6EVZ - chains A and B of the 12 polymer chains in the assembly; structure by electron microscopy, 3.80 A resolution.

# Chain A
Protein: Tubulin alpha-1B chain
Organism: Sus scrofa
UniProtKB: Q2XVP4 (TBA1B_PIG); residue numbers follow UniProt; this construct covers 1-451
Amino-acid sequence (451 residues; numbered 1 to 451; the number before each row is that of its first residue):
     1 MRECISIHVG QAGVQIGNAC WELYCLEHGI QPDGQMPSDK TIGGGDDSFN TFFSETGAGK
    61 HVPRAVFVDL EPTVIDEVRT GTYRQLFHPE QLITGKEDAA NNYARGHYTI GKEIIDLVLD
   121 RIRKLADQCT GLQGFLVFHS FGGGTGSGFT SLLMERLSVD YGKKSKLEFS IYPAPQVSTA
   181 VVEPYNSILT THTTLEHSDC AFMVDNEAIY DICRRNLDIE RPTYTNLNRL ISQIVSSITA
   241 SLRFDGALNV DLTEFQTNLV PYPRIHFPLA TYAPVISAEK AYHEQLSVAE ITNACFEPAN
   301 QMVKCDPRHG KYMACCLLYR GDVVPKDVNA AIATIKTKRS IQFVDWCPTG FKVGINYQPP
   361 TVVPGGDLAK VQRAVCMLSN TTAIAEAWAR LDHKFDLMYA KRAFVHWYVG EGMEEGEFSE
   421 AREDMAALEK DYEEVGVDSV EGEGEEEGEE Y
Not modelled in the structure: 38-46, 442-451
Residues lining bound ligands: GTP (guanosine-5'-triphosphate): Gly10, Gln11, Ala12, Gln15, Ile16, Asp69, Glu71, Asp98, Ala99, Ala100, Asn101, Ser140, Gly142, Gly143, Gly144, Thr145, Gly146, Ile171, Thr179, Glu183, Asn206, Tyr224, Asn228, Ile231
Swiss-Prot annotation at these positions:
  - motif: Met1 to Cys4 (MREC motif)
  - active site: Glu254
  - binding site (GTP): Gly10, Gln11, Ala12, Gln15, Glu71, Ala99, Ser140, Gly143, Gly144, Thr145, Gly146, Thr179, Glu183, Asn206, Tyr224, Asn228, Leu252
  - binding site (Mg(2+)): Glu71
  - site: Tyr451 (Involved in polymerization)
  - modified residue: Lys40 (N6,N6,N6-trimethyllysine), Ser48 (Phosphoserine), Ser232 (Phosphoserine), Tyr282 (3'-nitrotyrosine), Arg339 (Omega-N-methylarginine), Ser439 (Phosphoserine), Glu443 (5-glutamyl polyglutamate), Glu445 (5-glutamyl polyglutamate), Tyr451 (3'-nitrotyrosine)
  - cross-link (Glycyl lysine isopeptide (Lys-Gly)): Lys326 (interchain with G-Cter in ubiquitin), Lys370 (interchain with G-Cter in ubiquitin)
From the paper describing this entry:
  - conformationally variable residues: Gly57

# Chain B
Protein: Tubulin beta chain
Organism: Sus scrofa
UniProtKB: P02554 (TBB_PIG); numbering as in UniProt (aligned over 1-445)
Amino-acid sequence (445 residues; numbered 1 to 445; the number before each row is that of its first residue):
     1 MREIVHIQAG QCGNQIGAKF WEVISDEHGI DPTGSYHGDS DLQLERINVY YNEAAGNKYV
    61 PRAILVDLEP GTMDSVRSGP FGQIFRPDNF VFGQSGAGNN WAKGHYTEGA ELVDSVLDVV
   121 RKESESCDCL QGFQLTHSLG GGTGSGMGTL LISKIREEYP DRIMNTFSVV PSPKVSDTVV
   181 EPYNATLSVH QLVENTDETY CIDNEALYDI CFRTLKLTTP TYGDLNHLVS ATMSGVTTCL
   241 RFPGQLNADL RKLAVNMVPF PRLHFFMPGF APLTSRGSQQ YRALTVPELT QQMFDAKNMM
   301 AACDPRHGRY LTVAAVFRGR MSMKEVDEQM LNVQNKNSSY FVEWIPNNVK TAVCDIPPRG
   361 LKMSATFIGN STAIQELFKR ISEQFTAMFR RKAFLHWYTG EGMDEMEFTE AESNMNDLVS
   421 EYQQYQDATA DEQGEFEEEG EEDEA
Not modelled in the structure: 430-445
Residues lining bound ligands:
  - GDP (guanosine-5'-diphosphate): Gly10, Gln11, Cys12, Gln15, Glu69, Ala97, Asn99, Ser138, Gly140, Gly141, Gly142, Thr143, Gly144, Val169, Asp177, Asn204, Tyr222, Asn226
  - GTP (guanosine-5'-triphosphate): Gln245, Leu246, Lys252
Swiss-Prot annotation at these positions:
  - motif: Met1 to Ile4 (MREI motif)
  - binding site (GTP): Gln11, Glu69, Ser138, Gly142, Thr143, Gly144, Asn204, Asn226
  - binding site (Mg(2+)): Glu69
  - modified residue: Ser40 (Phosphoserine), Lys58 (N6-acetyllysine), Ser172 (Phosphoserine), Thr285 (Phosphothreonine), Thr290 (Phosphothreonine), Arg318 (Omega-N-methylarginine), Glu438 (5-glutamyl polyglutamate)
  - cross-link (Glycyl lysine isopeptide (Lys-Gly)): Lys58 (interchain with G-Cter in ubiquitin), Lys324 (interchain with G-Cter in ubiquitin)
  - natural variant: His37 (H37V: In 2nd form), Asn48 (N48S: In 2nd form), Ala55 to Asn57 (sequence variant, change not given here; In 2nd form), Ser275 (S275A: In 2nd form)
From the paper describing this entry:
  - conformationally variable residues: Lys58

# Chain A / chain B interface
Residue-residue contacts (67; chain A residue first):
  Met1(A) - Gln94(B)
  Arg2(A) - Glu69(B)
  Arg2(A) - Pro70(B)
  Arg2(A) - Gly71(B)
  Gly131(A) - Gln94(B)
  Asp245(A) - Ser75(B)
  Ala247(A) - Gln11(B)
  Ala247(A) - Gln15(B)
  Leu248(A) - Gln11(B)
  Leu248(A) - Asp177(B)
  Asn249(A) - Gln11(B)
  Thr253(A) - Gly98(B)
  Thr253(A) - Lys103(B)
  Glu254(A) - Gly98(B)
  Glu254(A) - Asn99(B)
  Gln256(A) - Trp397(B)  hydrogen bond (backbone-side chain)
  Thr257(A) - Gly98(B)  hydrogen bond (side chain-backbone)
  Thr257(A) - Asn99(B)
  Thr257(A) - Phe394(B)
  Asn258(A) - Asn99(B)
  Asn258(A) - Thr178(B)
  Asn258(A) - Val179(B)
  Asn258(A) - Val180(B)
  Val260(A) - Phe394(B)
  Val260(A) - His396(B)
  Val260(A) - Trp397(B)  hydrogen bond (backbone-side chain)
  Pro261(A) - Phe394(B)  hydrogen bond (backbone-backbone)
  Pro261(A) - His396(B)  hydrogen bond (backbone-side chain)
  Tyr262(A) - Arg391(B)  hydrogen bond (side chain-backbone)
  Tyr262(A) - Lys392(B)
  Tyr262(A) - Ala393(B)
  Tyr262(A) - His396(B)
  Pro263(A) - His396(B)
  Val324(A) - Thr219(B)
  Pro325(A) - Tyr208(B)
  Pro325(A) - Pro220(B)
  Pro325(A) - Tyr222(B)  hydrophobic
  Lys326(A) - Tyr208(B)
  Lys326(A) - Phe212(B)
  Lys326(A) - Pro220(B)
  Asn329(A) - Val175(B)
  Asn329(A) - Glu205(B)  hydrogen bond
  Asn329(A) - Tyr208(B)
  Ile332(A) - Val175(B)  hydrophobic
  Lys336(A) - Lys174(B)  hydrogen bond (side chain-backbone)
  Trp346(A) - Ala387(B)
  Trp346(A) - Met388(B)
  Trp346(A) - Arg391(B)
  Trp346(A) - Ala393(B)  hydrophobic
  Trp346(A) - Phe394(B)  hydrophobic
  Pro348(A) - Gln384(B)
  Thr349(A) - Ser176(B)
  Thr349(A) - Val179(B)  hydrogen bond (side chain-backbone)
  Thr349(A) - Pro182(B)
  Thr349(A) - Gln384(B)
  Gly350(A) - Ser176(B)
  Phe351(A) - Ser176(B)
  Phe351(A) - Asp177(B)
  Phe351(A) - Thr178(B)
  Phe351(A) - Val179(B)
  Lys352(A) - Asn99(B)
  Lys352(A) - Asp177(B)
  Val353(A) - Asp177(B)
  Glu434(A) - Arg391(B)  hydrogen bond (backbone-side chain)
  Val435(A) - Arg391(B)
  Val437(A) - Arg391(B)
  Ser439(A) - Arg391(B)
Also at the interface, not in a pair above, chain A (41 interface residues in all): Thr130, Gly246, Asp251, Leu259, Ala314, Cys347, Val440, Glu441
Also at the interface, not in a pair above, chain B (37 interface residues in all): Glu181, Thr221, Arg390, Leu395
Interface features reported in the paper:
  - specific contacts: Lys336(A)-Lys174(B) (hydrogen bond)

# Overview
41 residues of chain A face 37 of chain B across their interface; the contacts include 10 hydrogen bonds.
Among the polar pairs are Gln256(A)-Trp397(B), Thr257(A)-Gly98(B) and Val260(A)-Trp397(B). The authors report
a hydrogen bond between Lys336(A) and Lys174(B). Ligands of chain A: GTP. The paper reports conformational
variability at Gly57(A) and Lys58(B).
Here chain A is Tubulin alpha-1B chain and chain B is Tubulin beta chain, both from Sus scrofa. Entry 6EVZ
(Cryo-EM structure of GDP-microtubule co-polymerised with doublecortin) was determined by electron microscopy,
deposited together with 6EVX, 6EVW, 6EVY and 6EW0.
